PDB entry 5JC7 | X-ray diffraction, 2.75 A resolution | chains A and B of the 4 polymer chains in the assembly

== Chain A (and B) ==
Molecule: Melanoma differentiation associated protein-5
Source organism: Gallus gallus
Notes: chain B of this document is another copy of the same molecule, construct and numbering; everything in this record applies to it too
UniProtKB: D9N195 (D9N195_CHICK); numbering as in UniProt (aligned over 298-994)
Amino-acid sequence (701 residues; numbered 294 to 994; the number before each row is that of its first residue):
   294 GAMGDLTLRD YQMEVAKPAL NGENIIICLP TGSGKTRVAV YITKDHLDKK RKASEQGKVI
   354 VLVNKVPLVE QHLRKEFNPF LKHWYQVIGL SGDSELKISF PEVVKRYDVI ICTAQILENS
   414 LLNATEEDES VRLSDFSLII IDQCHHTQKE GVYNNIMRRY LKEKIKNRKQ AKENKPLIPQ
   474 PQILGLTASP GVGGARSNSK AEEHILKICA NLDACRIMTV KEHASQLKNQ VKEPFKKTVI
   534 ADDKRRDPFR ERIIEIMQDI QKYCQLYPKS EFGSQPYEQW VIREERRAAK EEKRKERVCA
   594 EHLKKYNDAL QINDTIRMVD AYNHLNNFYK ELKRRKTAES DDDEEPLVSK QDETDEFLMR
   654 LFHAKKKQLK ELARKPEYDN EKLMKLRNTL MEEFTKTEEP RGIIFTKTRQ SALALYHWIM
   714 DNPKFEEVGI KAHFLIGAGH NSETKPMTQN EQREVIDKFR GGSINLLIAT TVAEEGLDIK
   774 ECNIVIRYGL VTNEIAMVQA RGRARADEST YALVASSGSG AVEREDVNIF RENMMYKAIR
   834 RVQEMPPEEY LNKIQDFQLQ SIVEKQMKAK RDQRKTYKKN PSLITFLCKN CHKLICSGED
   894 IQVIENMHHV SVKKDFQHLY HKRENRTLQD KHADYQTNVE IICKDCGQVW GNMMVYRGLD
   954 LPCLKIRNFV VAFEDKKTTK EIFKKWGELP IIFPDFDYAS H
Unresolved in the structure: 294-297, 417-421, 462-471, 634-641, 868-876, 918-932, 968-971, 990-994 (chain B: 294-297, 417-421, 462-471, 634-638, 868-876, 918-932, 968-970, 992-994)
Construct notes: expression tag (294-297); engineered mutation Gln436 (Glu in D9N195)
Bound ions: Zn2+: Cys881, Cys884, Cys936, Cys939
Ligand contacts: ADP (adenosine-5'-diphosphate): Thr300, Leu301, Arg302, Gln305, Pro323, Thr324, Gly325, Ser326, Gly327, Lys328, Thr329, Arg330, Glu369, Arg798
What the authors report for this chain:
  - self-association interface (contacts with another copy of this molecule): Arg489 to Ser492, Lys562 to Glu564, Ser812 to Arg817, Leu852 to Ile855

== How chain A and chain B interact ==
Residue-residue contacts (34):
  Arg489(A) - Arg489(B)
  Arg489(A) - Glu816(B)
  Ser490(A) - Gly813(B)
  Ser490(A) - Glu816(B)
  Asn491(A) - Glu816(B)  hydrogen bond (backbone-side chain)
  Ser492(A) - Ser810(B)
  Ser492(A) - Gly811(B)  hydrogen bond (side chain-backbone)
  Glu496(A) - Glu564(B)
  Tyr560(A) - Val856(B)
  Tyr560(A) - Met860(B)
  Pro561(A) - Gln853(B)
  Pro561(A) - Val856(B)
  Lys562(A) - Gln853(B)  hydrogen bond (backbone-side chain)
  Lys562(A) - Glu857(B)
  Lys562(A) - Met860(B)
  Ser563(A) - Gln853(B)
  Glu564(A) - Glu496(B)
  Trp573(A) - Met860(B)
  Arg580(A) - Lys863(B)
  Ser810(A) - Ser492(B)
  Gly811(A) - Ser492(B)  hydrogen bond (backbone-side chain)
  Gly813(A) - Ser490(B)
  Glu816(A) - Arg489(B)
  Glu816(A) - Ser490(B)
  Glu816(A) - Asn491(B)  hydrogen bond (side chain-backbone)
  Gln853(A) - Lys562(B)
  Gln853(A) - Ser563(B)
  Val856(A) - Tyr560(B)
  Val856(A) - Pro561(B)
  Glu857(A) - Lys562(B)
  Met860(A) - Tyr560(B)
  Met860(A) - Lys562(B)
  Met860(A) - Trp573(B)
  Lys863(A) - Arg580(B)
Interface residues without a listed pair, chain A (22 interface residues in all): Phe823
Interface residues without a listed pair, chain B (22 interface residues in all): Phe823

== Summary ==
Chain A and chain B each contribute 22 residues to their interface; the contacts include 5 hydrogen bonds.
Polar contacts include Asn491(A)-Glu816(B), Ser492(A)-Gly811(B) and Lys562(A)-Gln853(B). Chain A binds ADP.
The Zn2+ site is built by Cys881(A), Cys884(A), Cys936(A) and Cys939(A). The paper reports a self-association
interface involving Arg489(A), Lys562(A) and Ser812(A) among others.
Both chains are Melanoma differentiation associated protein-5 (Gallus gallus). Entry 5JC7 (Crystal structure
of chicken MDA5 with 5'p 24-mer dsRNA and ADP-Mg2+ at 2.75 A resolution) was determined by X-ray diffraction
(same publication as 5JAJ, 5JB2, 5JBG, 5JBJ, 5JC3, 5JCF and 5JCH).
